9OUU - chains P and L of the 15 polymer chains in the assembly; structure by electron microscopy, 4.30 A resolution (low resolution: residue-level contacts below are approximate; hydrogen-bond / salt-bridge calls are withheld).

Chain P (and L):
Molecule: Speckle-type POZ protein
Source organism: Homo sapiens
Notes: chain L of this document is another copy of the same molecule, construct and numbering; everything in this record applies to it too
Reference sequence: O43791 (SPOP_HUMAN); residues 1-373 here = UniProt positions 1-373
Sequence (373 residues; each row starts with the number of its first residue):
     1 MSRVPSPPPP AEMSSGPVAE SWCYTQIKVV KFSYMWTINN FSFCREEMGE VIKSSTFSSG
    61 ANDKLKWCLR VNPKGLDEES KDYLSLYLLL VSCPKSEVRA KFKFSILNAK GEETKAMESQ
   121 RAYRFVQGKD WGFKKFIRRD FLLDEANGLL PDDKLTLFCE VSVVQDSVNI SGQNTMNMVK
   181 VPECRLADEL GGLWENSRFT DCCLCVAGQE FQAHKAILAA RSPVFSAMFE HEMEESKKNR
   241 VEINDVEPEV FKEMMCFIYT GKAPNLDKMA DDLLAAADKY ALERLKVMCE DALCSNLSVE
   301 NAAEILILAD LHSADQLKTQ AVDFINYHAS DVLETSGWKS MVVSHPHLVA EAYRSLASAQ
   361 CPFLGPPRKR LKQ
Not modelled in the structure: 1-19, 29-164, 366-373 (chain L: 1-15, 368-373)
Reported in the primary citation:
  - disease-associated variants - E47K (14 +/- 2-fold), E78K (18 +/- 4-fold): increased binding to BRD3
  - disease-associated variants - E47K, E78K: unchanged binding to BRD3 peptide
  - disease-associated variants - E47K, E78K: increased binding to Cul3/Rbx1 complex
  - mutagenesis - V51E: unchanged binding to Cul3
  - mutagenesis - M48I/E78K, R70Q/E78K, E78K/G128S, E78K/K134N, S96R: unchanged catalytic activity on BRD3
  - disease-associated variants - E47K, E78K: increased catalytic activity on BRD3
  - mutagenesis - V51E: decreased catalytic activity on BRD3
  - mutagenesis - D77E: increased catalytic activity
  - disease-associated variants - E47K, E78K: decreased localization to nuclear speckles
  - mutagenesis - V51E: unchanged localization to nuclear speckles
  - disease-associated variants - M48I, R70L, R70Q, G128S, K134N: decreased catalytic activity
  - disease-associated variants - M48I, G128S: unchanged binding to peptide
  - disease-associated variants - K134N (11-fold): decreased binding to substrate peptide
  - disease-associated variants - K134N (11-fold): decreased binding to full-length SPOP K134N

Chain P / chain L interface:
Contacting residue pairs (53):
  Glu20(P) with Ser33(L); Tyr34(L); Met35(L)
  Ser21(P) with Tyr34(L); Phe57(L); Ser58(L)
  Trp22(P) with Met35(L)
  Cys23(P) with Tyr34(L); Ser54(L); Ser55(L)
  Tyr24(P) with Trp36(L); Thr37(L); Asn39(L)
  Thr25(P) with Trp36(L); Lys53(L); Ser54(L)
  Ile170(P) with Ser55(L); Phe363(L)
  Met178(P) with Gln316(L)
  Val179(P) with Gln316(L)
  Pro182(P) with Arg284(L)
  Leu186(P) with Arg221(L); Thr260(L)
  Glu189(P) with Ala220(L); Arg221(L)
  Leu190(P) with Leu186(L); Leu190(L)
  Arg198(P) with Ala220(L)
  Phe199(P) with Lys215(L); Ala219(L); Glu234(L)
  Lys215(P) with Phe199(L)
  Ala216(P) with Leu193(L); Phe199(L)
  Ala219(P) with Phe199(L)
  Ala220(P) with Glu189(L)
  Arg221(P) with Arg185(L); Leu186(L)
  Phe229(P) with Phe199(L)
  Tyr259(P) with Leu186(L)
  Thr260(P) with Leu186(L)
  Arg284(P) with Pro182(L); Glu183(L); Cys184(L)
  Val287(P) with Lys180(L); Val181(L)
  Met288(P) with Val181(L)
  Asp291(P) with Asn177(L); Val179(L)
  Cys294(P) with Met178(L)
  Gln316(P) with Val179(L); Lys180(L)
  Gln320(P) with Met178(L)
Also at the interface, not in a pair above, chain P (38 interface residues in all): Gln26, Ile27, Asn169, Met176, Val181, Glu183, Cys184, Gly261
Also at the interface, not in a pair above, chain L (43 interface residues in all): Ile38, Ile52, Arg198, Ala216, Tyr259, Val287, Met288, Gln320, Pro366

In short:
38 residues of chain P face 43 of chain L across their interface. The paper reports that M48I, R70L and R70Q
of chain P, among others, reduce catalytic activity; E47K and E78K of chain P increase binding to BRD3; 14
substitutions were tested in all.
Chain P and chain L are both Speckle-type POZ protein (Homo sapiens); the structure, SPOP double donut locally
refined MATH domains, was determined by electron microscopy (same publication as 9OUT and 9OUW).
